Entry 4M44 (X-ray diffraction, 2.50 A resolution); this record covers chains C and D of the 6 polymer chains in the assembly.

[Chain C]
Molecule: Hemagglutinin HA1
Organism: Influenza B virus
Notes: fragment: Hemagglutinin HA1
UniProt: A3DQM7 (A3DQM7_9INFB); the construct lacks a stretch of the UniProt sequence, so the offset changes along the chain: 1-163 = UniProt 16-178; 164-344 = UniProt 181-361
Sequence (346 residues; row label = number of the first residue in the row; a row labelled like 163A-163B holds insertion residues (163A, then the next letters in order)):
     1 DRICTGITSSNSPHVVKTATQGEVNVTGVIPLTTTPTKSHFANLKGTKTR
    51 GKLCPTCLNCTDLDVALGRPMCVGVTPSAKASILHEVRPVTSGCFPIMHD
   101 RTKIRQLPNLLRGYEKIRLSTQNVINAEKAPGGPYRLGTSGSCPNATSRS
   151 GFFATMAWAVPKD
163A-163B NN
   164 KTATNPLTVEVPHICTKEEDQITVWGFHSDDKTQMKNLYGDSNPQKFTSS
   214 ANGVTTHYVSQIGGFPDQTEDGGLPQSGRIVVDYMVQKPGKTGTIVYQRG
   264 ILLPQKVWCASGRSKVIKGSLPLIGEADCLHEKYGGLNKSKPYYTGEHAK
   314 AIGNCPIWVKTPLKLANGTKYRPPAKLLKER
Unresolved in the structure: 342-344
Disulfide bonds: Cys54-Cys57, Cys60-Cys72, Cys94-Cys143, Cys178-Cys272, Cys292-Cys318
Glycans and other covalent adducts: N-acetylglucosamine (NAG) linked to Asn25, Asn59, Asn145, Asn163B, Asn301, Asn330
Reported in the primary citation:
  - binding site for N-acetyl-alpha-neuraminic acid: Phe95, Arg136, Thr139, Ser140, Gly141, Trp158, Asp193, Gln239, Ser240
  - binding site for beta-D-galactopyranose: Pro238

[Chain D]
Molecule: Hemagglutinin HA2
Organism: Influenza B virus
Notes: fragment: Hemagglutinin HA2
UniProt: A3DQM7 (A3DQM7_9INFB); residues 1-176 here correspond to UniProt positions 362-537 (UniProt number = residue number + 361)
Sequence (182 residues; row label = number of the first residue in the row):
     1 GFFGAIAGFLEGGWEGMIAGWHGYTSHGAHGVAVAADLKSTQEAINKITK
    51 NLNSLSELEVKNLQRLSGAMDELHNEILELDEKVDDLRADTISSQIELAV
   101 LLSNEGIINSEDEHLLALERKLKKMLGPSAVDIGNGCFETKHKCNQTCLD
   151 RIAAGTFNAGEFSLPTFDSLNITAASGALVPR
Unresolved in the structure: 1, 172-182
Construct notes: expression tag (177-182)
Disulfide bonds: Cys144-Cys148
Glycans and other covalent adducts: N-acetylglucosamine (NAG) linked to Asn145

[How chain C and chain D interact]
Inter-chain disulfides: Cys4(C)-Cys137(D)
Pairs across the interface (133):
  Asp1(C) - His27(D)
  Asp1(C) - Gly28(D)
  Asp1(C) - His30(D)  salt bridge
  Asp1(C) - Phe138(D)
  Asp1(C) - Glu139(D)
  Asp1(C) - Thr140(D)  hydrogen bond (backbone-backbone)
  Asp1(C) - His142(D)  hydrogen bond (backbone-backbone)
  Asp1(C) - Lys143(D)
  Asp1(C) - Cys144(D)  hydrogen bond (side chain-backbone)
  Arg2(C) - Thr25(D)
  Arg2(C) - Ser26(D)
  Arg2(C) - His27(D)  hydrogen bond (backbone-backbone)
  Arg2(C) - Ile133(D)
  Arg2(C) - Phe138(D)
  Arg2(C) - Glu139(D)  salt bridge
  Ile3(C) - Thr25(D)
  Ile3(C) - Leu122(D)  hydrophobic
  Ile3(C) - Leu126(D)  hydrophobic
  Ile3(C) - Gly136(D)
  Ile3(C) - Cys137(D)
  Ile3(C) - Phe138(D)  hydrogen bond (backbone-backbone)
  Ile3(C) - Thr140(D)
  Ile3(C) - Leu149(D)  hydrophobic
  Ile3(C) - Ile152(D)  hydrophobic
  Cys4(C) - Tyr24(D)
  Cys4(C) - Thr25(D)  hydrogen bond (backbone-backbone)
  Cys4(C) - Gly136(D)
  Cys4(C) - Cys137(D)  disulfide
  Thr5(C) - Gly23(D)
  Thr5(C) - Leu115(D)
  Thr5(C) - Leu118(D)
  Thr5(C) - Glu119(D)
  Thr5(C) - Gly136(D)  hydrogen bond (backbone-backbone)
  Gly6(C) - Met17(D)
  Gly6(C) - His22(D)
  Gly6(C) - Gly23(D)  hydrogen bond (backbone-backbone)
  Gly6(C) - Leu115(D)
  Ile7(C) - Gly13(D)
  Ile7(C) - Trp14(D)  hydrogen bond (backbone-backbone)
  Ile7(C) - Trp21(D)
  Ile7(C) - Leu115(D)  hydrophobic
  Thr8(C) - Trp14(D)  hydrogen bond (side chain-backbone)
  Thr8(C) - Met17(D)  hydrogen bond (side chain-backbone)
  Thr8(C) - Gly20(D)
  Thr8(C) - Trp21(D)  hydrogen bond (backbone-backbone)
  Ser9(C) - Gly13(D)
  Ser9(C) - Trp14(D)  hydrogen bond (backbone-backbone)
  Ser9(C) - Glu15(D)
  Val16(C) - Asn104(D)
  Lys17(C) - Leu101(D)
  Lys17(C) - Asn104(D)
  Thr18(C) - Leu101(D)
  Thr18(C) - Glu105(D)
  Ala19(C) - Leu101(D)
  Ala19(C) - Glu105(D)  hydrogen bond (backbone-side chain)
  Thr20(C) - Glu105(D)  hydrogen bond
  Thr20(C) - Asn109(D)
  Gln21(C) - Ile108(D)
  Val26(C) - Ile108(D)  hydrophobic
  Ile30(C) - Ile48(D)  hydrophobic
  Leu32(C) - Leu52(D)  hydrophobic
  Leu32(C) - Val100(D)  hydrophobic
  Leu84(C) - Arg65(D)
  Arg88(C) - Glu72(D)  salt bridge
  Lys103(C) - Leu73(D)
  Gln106(C) - Met70(D)
  Gln106(C) - Asp71(D)
  Gln106(C) - Glu72(D)
  Leu110(C) - Ser67(D)
  Leu110(C) - Met70(D)
  Gly113(C) - Ser67(D)  hydrogen bond (backbone-side chain)
  Arg276(C) - Ser67(D)
  Ser277(C) - Ser67(D)  hydrogen bond (backbone-side chain)
  Lys278(C) - Asn62(D)  hydrogen bond
  Lys278(C) - Gln64(D)
  Val279(C) - Gln64(D)
  Val279(C) - Arg65(D)  hydrogen bond (backbone-backbone)
  Lys281(C) - Arg65(D)
  Pro305(C) - Ser56(D)
  Tyr306(C) - Leu55(D)  hydrogen bond (side chain-backbone)
  Tyr306(C) - Ile96(D)
  His311(C) - Leu63(D)
  His311(C) - Asp85(D)
  His311(C) - Ala89(D)
  Lys313(C) - Leu63(D)
  Lys313(C) - Gln64(D)  hydrogen bond (side chain-backbone)
  Lys313(C) - Arg65(D)
  Lys313(C) - Asp81(D)  salt bridge
  Lys313(C) - Asp85(D)  salt bridge
  Ala314(C) - Asn62(D)
  Ala314(C) - Leu63(D)  hydrogen bond (backbone-backbone)
  Ile315(C) - Asn62(D)
  Ile315(C) - Gln64(D)
  Gly316(C) - Asn62(D)  hydrogen bond (backbone-side chain)
  Ile320(C) - Leu58(D)
  Ile320(C) - Val60(D)  hydrophobic
  Ile320(C) - Ile92(D)  hydrophobic
  Ile320(C) - Ile96(D)  hydrophobic
  Trp321(C) - Ala89(D)
  Trp321(C) - Ser93(D)
  Val322(C) - Ser93(D)
  Val322(C) - Ile96(D)  hydrophobic
  Lys323(C) - Ser93(D)  hydrogen bond (backbone-side chain)
  Lys323(C) - Glu97(D)
  Leu326(C) - Ile96(D)  hydrophobic
  Lys327(C) - Val100(D)
  Lys327(C) - Asn104(D)  hydrogen bond (backbone-side chain)
  Leu328(C) - Ile48(D)
  Leu328(C) - Leu52(D)
  Leu328(C) - Ser103(D)
  Leu328(C) - Asn104(D)
  Leu328(C) - Ile107(D)  hydrophobic
  Ala329(C) - Ile48(D)
  Ala329(C) - Asn104(D)  hydrogen bond (backbone-side chain)
  Ala329(C) - Ile107(D)
  Asn330(C) - Trp21(D)
  Asn330(C) - Ile48(D)
  Gly331(C) - Trp21(D)
  Thr332(C) - Trp21(D)
  Thr332(C) - Glu111(D)
  Lys333(C) - Glu111(D)  hydrogen bond (backbone-side chain)
  Arg335(C) - Leu10(D)  hydrogen bond (side chain-backbone)
  Arg335(C) - Glu11(D)  hydrogen bond (side chain-backbone)
  Arg335(C) - Gly12(D)  hydrogen bond (side chain-backbone)
  Arg335(C) - Gly13(D)
  Pro336(C) - Glu11(D)
  Pro336(C) - Gly12(D)
  Pro336(C) - Gly13(D)  hydrogen bond (backbone-backbone)
  Pro337(C) - Gly13(D)
  Pro337(C) - Glu15(D)
  Ala338(C) - Gly13(D)  hydrogen bond (backbone-backbone)
  Ala338(C) - Trp14(D)
  Leu340(C) - Val32(D)  hydrophobic
Also at the interface, not in a pair above, chain C (59 interface residues in all): Val24, Val87, Asn109, Tyr247, Ile280, Glu295
Also at the interface, not in a pair above, chain D (70 interface residues in all): Ala29, Asn51, Gly68, Asp90, Asp112

[Overview]
Chain C and chain D form an interface of 59 and 70 residues respectively, with 1 disulfide bond, 32 hydrogen
bonds and 5 salt bridges. Among the polar pairs are Asp1(C)-His30(D), Arg2(C)-Glu139(D) and Arg88(C)-Glu72(D).
The paper reports a binding site for N-acetyl-alpha-neuraminic acid at Phe95(C), Arg136(C) and Thr139(C) among
others; a binding site for beta-D-galactopyranose at Pro238(C).
Chain C is Hemagglutinin HA1 and chain D is Hemagglutinin HA2, both from Influenza B virus; the structure,
Crystal structure of hemagglutinin of influenza virus B/Yamanashi/166/1998 in complex with avian-like receptor
LSTa, was determined by X-ray diffraction together with 4M40 from the same study.
